PDB entry 9F0Z | electron microscopy, 3.42 A resolution | chains A and F of the 8 polymer chains in the assembly

== Chain A ==
Molecule: T-strand DNA
Sequence (170 nucleotides; row label = number of the first residue in the row; the depositors numbered this strand downwards along its sequence, so these rows (ascending numbers) run in the REVERSE of the deposited 5'-to-3' order):
   -27 AACCACCAAGAGTGGTGGTTTTCGTGG
     1 TGTGGGGTGCGTTTTTGTTCAAAAACGACTAAAAAGAAATATTTATCTCA
    51 CAATACTTTTTAATCAAAGAGAATGAGAGAAATACTATAAATTTTTTCGC
   101 CACAGCCGCGCCGATGTTGTTGCGCGGCTGTGGCAAAACATCC
Disordered / not traced: 143, 142, 141, 140, 139, 138, 137, 136, 135, 134, 133, 132, 131, 130, 129, 128, 127, 126, 125, 124, 123, 122, 121, 120, 119, 118, 117, 116, 115, 114, 113, 112, 111, 110, 109, 108, 107, 106, 105, 104, 103, 102, 101, 100, 99, 98, 97, 96, 95, -3, -4, -5, -6, -7, -8, -9, -10, -11, -12, -13, -14, -15, -16, -17, -18, -19, -20, -21, -22, -23, -24, -25, -26, -27
Bound ions: Mg2+: DG-1, DT1

== Chain F ==
Protein: Relaxosome protein TraY
From: Escherichia coli K-12
UniProtKB: P06627 (TRAY1_ECOLI); numbering as in UniProt (aligned over 1-131)
Amino-acid sequence (131 residues; numbered 1 to 131; the number before each row is that of its first residue):
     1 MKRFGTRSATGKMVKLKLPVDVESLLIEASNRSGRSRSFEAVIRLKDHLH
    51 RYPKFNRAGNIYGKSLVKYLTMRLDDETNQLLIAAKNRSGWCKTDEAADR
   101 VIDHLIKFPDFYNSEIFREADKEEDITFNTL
Disordered / not traced: 121-131
Swiss-Prot annotation at these positions:
  - natural variant: Gly63 (G63D: In strain: ECOR 37)

== How chain A and chain F interact ==
Residue-residue contacts - 20 pairs, chain A then chain F:
  DA70(A) - Arg3(F)  phosphate contact
  DA70(A) - Phe4(F)  hydrogen bond to the phosphate
  DG71(A) - Arg3(F)  base contact
  DG71(A) - Phe4(F)  phosphate contact
  DG71(A) - Thr6(F)  hydrogen bond to the phosphate
  DA72(A) - Arg3(F)  base contact
  DA72(A) - Thr6(F)  phosphate contact
  DA72(A) - Arg7(F)  hydrogen bond to the sugar
  DA73(A) - Arg7(F)  hydrogen bond to the base
  DG77(A) - Lys15(F)  base contact
  DA78(A) - Met13(F)  base contact
  DA78(A) - Thr71(F)  hydrogen bond to the base
  DA78(A) - Arg73(F)  base contact
  DG79(A) - Arg37(F)  salt bridge to the phosphate
  DG79(A) - Ser38(F)  hydrogen bond to the phosphate
  DG79(A) - Arg73(F)  hydrogen bond to the base
  DA80(A) - Ser36(F)  hydrogen bond to the phosphate
  DA80(A) - Ser38(F)  sugar contact
  DA80(A) - Phe39(F)  phosphate contact
  DA80(A) - Arg73(F)  base contact
Also at the interface, not in a pair above, chain A (9 interface residues in all): DA76

== Summary ==
9 residues of chain A and 12 residues of chain F are in contact, with 8 hydrogen bonds and 1 salt bridge.
Polar pairs include DA73(A)-Arg7(F), DA78(A)-Thr71(F) and DG79(A)-Arg73(F). The Mg2+ site is built by DG-1(A)
and DT1(A).
Chain A is T-strand DNA and chain F is Relaxosome protein TraY (Escherichia coli K-12); the structure, CryoEM
structure of the F plasmid relaxosome with truncated TraI1-863 in its TE mode, derived from ..., was
determined by electron microscopy (same publication as 9F0X, 9F0Y, 9F10, 9F11 and 9F12).
